7WPF - chains B and R of the 12 polymer chains in the assembly; structure by electron microscopy, 2.92 A resolution.

== Chain B ==
Molecule: Spike glycoprotein
Organism: Severe acute respiratory syndrome coronavirus 2
UniProtKB: P0DTC2 (SPIKE_SARS2); numbering as in UniProt; present here: 1-68, 71-142, 146-210, 215-1208
Sequence (1205 residues; numbered 1 to 1208 plus 6 insertion-coded residues; 9 numbers in that range are skipped by the numbering (no residue carries them; nothing is unmodelled there); the number before each row is that of its first residue; a row labelled like 210A-210F holds insertion residues (210A, then the next letters in order)):
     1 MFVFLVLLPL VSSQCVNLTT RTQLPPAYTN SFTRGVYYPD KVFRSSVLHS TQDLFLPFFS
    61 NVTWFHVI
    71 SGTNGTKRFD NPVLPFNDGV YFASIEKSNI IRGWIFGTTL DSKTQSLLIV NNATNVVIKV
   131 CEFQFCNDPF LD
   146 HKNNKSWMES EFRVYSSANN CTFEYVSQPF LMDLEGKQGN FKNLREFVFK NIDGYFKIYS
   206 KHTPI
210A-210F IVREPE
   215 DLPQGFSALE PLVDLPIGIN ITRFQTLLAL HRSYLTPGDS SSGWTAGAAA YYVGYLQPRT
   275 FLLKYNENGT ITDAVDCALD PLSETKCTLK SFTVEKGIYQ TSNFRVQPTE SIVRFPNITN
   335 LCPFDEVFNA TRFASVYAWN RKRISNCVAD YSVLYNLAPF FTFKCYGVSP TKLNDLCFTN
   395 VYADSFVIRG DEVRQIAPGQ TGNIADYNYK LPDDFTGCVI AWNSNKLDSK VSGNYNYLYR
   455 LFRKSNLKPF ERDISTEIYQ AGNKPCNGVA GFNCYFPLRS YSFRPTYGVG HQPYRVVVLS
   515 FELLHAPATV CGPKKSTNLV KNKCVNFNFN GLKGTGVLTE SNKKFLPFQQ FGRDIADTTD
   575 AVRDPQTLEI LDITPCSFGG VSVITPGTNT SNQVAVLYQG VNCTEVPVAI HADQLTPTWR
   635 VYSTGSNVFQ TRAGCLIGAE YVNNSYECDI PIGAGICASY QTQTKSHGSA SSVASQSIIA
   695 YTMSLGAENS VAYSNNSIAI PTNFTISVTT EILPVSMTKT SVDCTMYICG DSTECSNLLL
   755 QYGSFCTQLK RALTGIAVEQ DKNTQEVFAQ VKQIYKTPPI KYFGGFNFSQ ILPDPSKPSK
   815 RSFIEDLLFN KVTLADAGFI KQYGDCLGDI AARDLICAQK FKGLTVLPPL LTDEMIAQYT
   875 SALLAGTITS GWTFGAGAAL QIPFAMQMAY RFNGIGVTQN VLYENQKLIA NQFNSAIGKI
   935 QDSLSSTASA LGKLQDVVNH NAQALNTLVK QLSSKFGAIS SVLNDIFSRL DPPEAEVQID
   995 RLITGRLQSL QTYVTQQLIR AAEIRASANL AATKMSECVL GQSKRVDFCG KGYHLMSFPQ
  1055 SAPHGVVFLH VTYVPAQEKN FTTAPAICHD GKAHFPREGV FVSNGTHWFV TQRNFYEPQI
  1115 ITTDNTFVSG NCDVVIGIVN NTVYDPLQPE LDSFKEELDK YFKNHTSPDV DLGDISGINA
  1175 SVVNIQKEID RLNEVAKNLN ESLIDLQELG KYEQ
Unresolved in the structure: 1-26, 71-80, 146-156, 177-186, 210A-210F, 621-639, 677-689, 829-853, 1147-1208
Sequence notes: variant Val67 (Ala in P0DTC2), Ile95 (Thr in P0DTC2), Asp142 (Gly in P0DTC2), Ile210A (Leu212 in P0DTC2), Asp339 (Gly in P0DTC2), Leu371 (Ser in P0DTC2), Pro373 (Ser in P0DTC2), Phe375 (Ser in P0DTC2), Asn417 (Lys in P0DTC2), Lys440 (Asn in P0DTC2), Ser446 (Gly in P0DTC2), Asn477 (Ser in P0DTC2), Lys478 (Thr in P0DTC2), Ala484 (Glu in P0DTC2), Ser496 (Gly in P0DTC2), Arg498 (Gln in P0DTC2), Tyr501 (Asn in P0DTC2), His505 (Tyr in P0DTC2), Lys547 (Thr in P0DTC2), Gly614 (Asp in P0DTC2), Tyr655 (His in P0DTC2), Lys679 (Asn in P0DTC2), His681 (Pro in P0DTC2), Lys764 (Asn in P0DTC2), Tyr796 (Asp in P0DTC2), Lys856 (Asn in P0DTC2), His954 (Gln in P0DTC2), Lys969 (Asn in P0DTC2), Phe981 (Leu in P0DTC2); insertion (210D-210F); engineered mutation Arg493 (Gln in P0DTC2), Gly682 (Arg in P0DTC2), Ser683 (Arg in P0DTC2), Ser685 (Arg in P0DTC2), Pro986 (Lys in P0DTC2), Pro987 (Val in P0DTC2)
Disulfides: Cys131-Cys166, Cys291-Cys301, Cys336-Cys361, Cys379-Cys432, Cys391-Cys525, Cys480-Cys488, Cys538-Cys590, Cys617-Cys649, Cys662-Cys671, Cys738-Cys760, Cys743-Cys749, Cys1032-Cys1043, Cys1082-Cys1126
Covalent attachments: N-acetylglucosamine (NAG) linked to Asn165, Asn234, Asn282, Asn331, Asn603, Asn616, Asn657, Asn709, Asn717, Asn801, Asn1074, Asn1098
Curated features (UniProtKB/Swiss-Prot):
  - region: Asn280 to Cys301 (Putative superantigen), Arg403 to Asp405 (Integrin-binding motif), Asn448 to Phe456 (Immunodominant HLA epitope recognized by the CD8+), Ser816 to Tyr837 (Fusion peptide 1), Lys835 to Phe855 (Fusion peptide 2), Asp1163 to Glu1202 (Heptad repeat 2)
  - site: Arg815, Ser816 (Cleavage)
  - glycosylation: Asn17 (N-linked (GlcNAc...) (complex) asparagine), Asn61 (N-linked (GlcNAc...) (hybrid) asparagine), Asn74 (N-linked (GlcNAc...) (complex) asparagine), Asn122 (N-linked (GlcNAc...) (hybrid) asparagine), Asn149 (N-linked (GlcNAc...) (complex) asparagine), Asn165 (N-linked (GlcNAc...) (complex) asparagine), Asn234 (N-linked (GlcNAc...) (high mannose) asparagine), Asn282 (N-linked (GlcNAc...) (complex) asparagine), Thr323 (O-linked (GalNAc) threonine), Ser325 (O-linked (HexNAc...) serine), Asn331 (N-linked (GlcNAc...) (complex) asparagine), Asn343 (N-linked (GlcNAc...) (complex) asparagine), Asn603 (N-linked (GlcNAc...) (hybrid) asparagine), Asn616 (N-linked (GlcNAc...) (complex) asparagine), Asn657 (N-linked (GlcNAc...) (complex) asparagine), Thr676 (O-linked (GlcNAc...) threonine), Thr678 (O-linked (GlcNAc...) threonine), Asn709 (N-linked (GlcNAc...) (high mannose) asparagine), Asn717 (N-linked (GlcNAc...) (hybrid) asparagine), Asn801 (N-linked (GlcNAc...) (hybrid) asparagine) and 6 more in UniProt
  - natural variant: Leu5 (L5F: In strain: Iota/B.1.526), Ser13 (S13I: In strain: Epsilon/B.1.427/B.1.429), Leu18 (L18F: In strain: Beta/B.1.351, Gamma/P.1 and 1 more), Thr19 (T19I: In strain: Omicron/BQ.1.1, Omicron/XBB.1.5 and 1 more; T19R: In strain: Delta/B.1.617.2, Omicron/BA.2 and 4 more), Thr20 (T20N: In strain: Gamma/P.1), Leu24 to Ala27 (sequence variant, change not given here; In strain: Omicron/BA.2, Omicron/BA.2.12.1 and 6 more), Pro26 (P26S: In strain: Gamma/P.1), Gln52 (Q52H: In strain: Omicron/EG.5.1), Val67 (A67V: In strain: Eta/B.1.525, Omicron/BA.1; this construct carries the variant), Gly75 (G75V: In strain: Lambda/C.37), Thr76 (T76I: In strain: Lambda/C.37), Asp80 (D80A: In strain: Beta/B.1.351), 74 further natural variant entries in UniProt
  - mutagenesis: Asn121 (N121Q: Partial loss of biliverdin affinity), Arg190 (R190K: Partial loss of biliverdin affinity), Asn234 (N234Q: Increased resistance to neutralizing antibodies), Asn331 (N331Q: Reduced viral infectivity), Asn343 (N343Q: Reduced viral infectivity), Leu452 (L452R: Increased resistance to neutralizing antibodies. Decreases HLA binding to NF9 epitope. Increased binding affinity to human ACE2), Tyr453 (Y453F: Decreased HLA binding to NF9 epitope. Increased binding affinity to human ACE2), Ala475 (A475V: Increased resistance to neutralizing antibodies), Val483 (V483A: Increased resistance to neutralizing antibodies), Phe490 (F490L: Increased resistance to neutralizing antibodies and human covalescent sera neutralization), His519 (H519P: Increased resistance to human covalescent sera neutralization), Ser673 (S673A: No effect on O-glycosylation by host GALNT1), 4 further mutagenesis entries in UniProt

== Chain R ==
Molecule: JMB2002 Fab heavy chain
Organism: Mus musculus
Notes: antibody fragment or engineered binder
Sequence (237 residues; each row starts with the number of its first residue):
     1 QVQLVQSGAE VKKPGSSVKV SCKASGGTFS SYAISWVRQA PGQGLEWMGR IIPIFGTANY
    61 AQKFQGRVTI TADESTSTAY MELSSLRSED TAVYYCASLA SYSSGWEDVF DIWGQGTMVT
   121 VSSASTKGPS VFPLAPSSKS TSGGTAALGC LVKDYFPEPV TVSWNSGALT SGVHTFPAVL
   181 QSSGLYSLSS VVTVPSSSLG TQTYICNVNH KPSNTKVDKK VEPKSCDKTH THHHHHH
Unresolved in the structure: 226-237
Disulfides: Cys22-Cys96, Cys150-Cys206

== How chain B and chain R interact ==
Contacting residue pairs (11):
  Ala348(B) with Glu107(R)
  Tyr351(B) with Ser103(R)
  Ala352(B) with Ser103(R)
  Asn450(B) with Glu107(R), hydrogen bond; Asp108(R)
  Leu452(B) with Phe55(R), hydrophobic; Tyr102(R)
  Gly482(B) with Glu74(R)
  Val483(B) with Glu74(R)
  Phe490(B) with Ile54(R), hydrophobic; Phe55(R), hydrophobic
Other interface residues (no listed pair), chain B (9 interface residues in all): Leu492
Other interface residues (no listed pair), chain R (8 interface residues in all): Ser104

== In short ==
Chain B and chain R form an interface of 9 and 8 residues respectively; the contacts include 1 hydrogen bond.
Its one hydrogen-bonded contact is Asn450(B)-Glu107(R). Covalently linked N-acetylglucosamine: at Asn165(B),
Asn234(B), Asn282(B), Asn331(B), Asn603(B) and Asn616(B) and 6 more.
Here chain B is Spike glycoprotein (Severe acute respiratory syndrome coronavirus 2) and chain R is JMB2002
Fab heavy chain (Mus musculus). Entry 7WPF (SARS-CoV-2 Omicron Variant S Trimer complexed with three JMB2002
Fab) was determined by electron microscopy, deposited together with 7WPA, 7WPB, 7WPC, 7WPD, 7WPE and 7WRV.
